PDB entry 2RIB | X-ray diffraction, 1.80 A resolution | chains A and C of the 3 polymer chains in the assembly

== Chain A (and C) ==
Protein: Pulmonary surfactant-associated protein D
Source organism: Homo sapiens
Notes: fragment: neck and carbohydrate recognition domain; chain C of this document is another copy of the same molecule, construct and numbering; everything in this record applies to it too
UniProt: P35247 (SFTPD_HUMAN); residues 203-355 here correspond to UniProt positions 223-375 (UniProt number = residue number + 20)
Chain sequence (160 residues; numbered 196 to 355; the number before each row is that of its first residue):
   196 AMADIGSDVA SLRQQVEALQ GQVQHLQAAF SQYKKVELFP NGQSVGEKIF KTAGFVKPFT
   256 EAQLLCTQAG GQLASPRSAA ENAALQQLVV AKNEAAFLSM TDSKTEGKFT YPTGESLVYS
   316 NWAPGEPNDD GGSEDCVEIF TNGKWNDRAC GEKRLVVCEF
Not modelled in the structure: 196-205
Construct notes: expression tag (196-202)
Disulfides: C261-C353, C331-C345
Ion coordination: Ca2+ site 1: D297, E301, D324, E329, D330; Ca2+ site 2: E301, D330; Ca2+ site 3: E321, N323, E329, N341, D342 (together with L-glycero-alpha-D-manno-heptopyranose)
Ligand contacts: L-glycero-alpha-D-manno-heptopyranose (GMH): E321, N323, D325, E329, N341, D342, R343

== Interface between chain A and chain C ==
Pairs across the interface - 37 pairs, chain A then chain C:
  L207(A) with L207(C), hydrophobic
  R208(A) with S206(C), hydrogen bond; L207(C); Q210(C), hydrogen bond
  V211(A) with L207(C), hydrophobic; V211(C), hydrophobic
  L214(A) with L214(C), hydrophobic
  Q215(A) with L214(C); Q217(C), hydrogen bond
  V218(A) with L214(C), hydrophobic
  Q219(A) with Q217(C), hydrogen bond
  L221(A) with L221(C), hydrophobic
  Q222(A) with Q217(C); L221(C)
  F225(A) with L221(C), hydrophobic; A224(C); F225(C); Y228(C), hydrophobic
  E232(A) with Y228(C); V231(C); E232(C)
  E242(A) with Q227(C), hydrogen bond (backbone-side chain)
  I244(A) with Q227(C); V231(C), hydrophobic
  K246(A) with V231(C), hydrogen bond (side chain-backbone); E232(C); F234(C), hydrogen bond (side chain-backbone)
  A248(A) with F234(C), hydrophobic
  F250(A) with K287(C)
  A264(A) with K230(C); F234(C), hydrophobic
  G265(A) with K230(C), hydrogen bond (backbone-side chain)
  C353(A) with F234(C), hydrophobic
  F355(A) with Q227(C), hydrogen bond (backbone-side chain); K230(C); V231(C), hydrophobic; F234(C), hydrophobic
Also at the interface, not in a pair above, chain A (28 interface residues in all): Y228, K229, L233, K243, T247, L260, Q263, V351
Also at the interface, not in a pair above, chain C (19 interface residues in all): V218, P235, Q282

== Overview ==
Chain A and chain C form an interface of 28 and 19 residues respectively; the contacts include 9 hydrogen
bonds. Polar contacts include R208(A)-S206(C), R208(A)-Q210(C) and Q215(A)-Q217(C). Chain A binds
L-glycero-alpha-D-manno-heptopyranose. D297(A), E301(A), D324(A), E329(A) and D330(A) form the Ca2+ site 1.
Chain A and chain C are both Pulmonary surfactant-associated protein D (Homo sapiens); the structure, Crystal
structure of the trimeric neck and carbohydrate recognition domain of human surfactant protein D in ..., was
determined by X-ray diffraction, deposited together with 2RIA, 2RIC, 2RID and 2RIE.
